PDB entry 5GIN | X-ray diffraction, 3.31 A resolution | chains A and B of the 10 polymer chains in the assembly

# Chain A (and B)
Molecule: C/D box methylation guide ribonucleoprotein complex aNOP56 subunit
Organism: Sulfolobus solfataricus
Notes: chain B of this document is another copy of the same molecule, construct and numbering; everything in this record applies to it too
Reference sequence: A0A0E3MJI1 (A0A0E3MJI1_SULSF); residues 4-380 here correspond to UniProt positions 3-379 (UniProt number = residue number - 1)
Amino-acid sequence (388 residues; numbered 1 to 388; the number before each row is that of its first residue):
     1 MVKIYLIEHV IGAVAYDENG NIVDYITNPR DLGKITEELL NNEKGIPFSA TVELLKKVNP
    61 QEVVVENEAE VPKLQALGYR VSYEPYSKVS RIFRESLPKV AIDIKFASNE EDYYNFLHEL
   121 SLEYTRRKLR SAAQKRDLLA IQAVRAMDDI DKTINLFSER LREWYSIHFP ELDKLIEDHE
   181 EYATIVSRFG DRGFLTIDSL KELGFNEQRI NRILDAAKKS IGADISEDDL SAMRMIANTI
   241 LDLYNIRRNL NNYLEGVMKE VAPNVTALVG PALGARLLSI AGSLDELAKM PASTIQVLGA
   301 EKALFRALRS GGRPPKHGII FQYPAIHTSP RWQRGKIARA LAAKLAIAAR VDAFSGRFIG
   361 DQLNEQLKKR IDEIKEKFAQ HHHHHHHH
Disordered / not traced: 1-2, 378-388
Differences from the reference sequence: initiating methionine (1); expression tag (2-3, 381-388)

# How chain A and chain B interact
Residue-residue contacts (69):
  Arg-126(A) with Ile-221(B)
  Leu-129(A) with Ile-221(B), hydrophobic
  Arg-130(A) with Ile-221(B); Gly-222(B); Asp-224(B), salt bridge
  Ala-133(A) with Ile-167(B); Ala-223(B)
  Gln-134(A) with Ala-223(B); Asp-224(B)
  Leu-138(A) with Ile-167(B), hydrophobic
  Leu-139(A) with Trp-164(B); Ile-225(B), hydrophobic; Asp-229(B); Met-233(B), hydrophobic
  Gln-142(A) with Arg-160(B); Trp-164(B); Ile-167(B)
  Ala-143(A) with Trp-164(B), hydrophobic
  Arg-145(A) with Arg-160(B)
  Ala-146(A) with Arg-160(B); Trp-164(B), hydrophobic
  Asp-149(A) with Leu-156(B); Arg-160(B), salt bridge
  Thr-153(A) with Thr-153(B); Phe-157(B)
  Leu-156(A) with Asp-149(B)
  Phe-157(A) with Asp-149(B); Thr-153(B); Leu-243(B), hydrophobic
  Arg-160(A) with Gln-142(B); Arg-145(B); Asp-149(B), salt bridge
  Glu-163(A) with Gln-142(B)
  Trp-164(A) with Gln-142(B); Ala-143(B), hydrophobic; Ala-146(B), hydrophobic; Leu-250(B), hydrophobic
  Ile-167(A) with Ala-133(B); Leu-138(B), hydrophobic; Leu-139(B), hydrophobic; Gln-142(B)
  Ile-221(A) with Arg-126(B); Leu-129(B), hydrophobic; Arg-130(B)
  Gly-222(A) with Arg-130(B), hydrogen bond (backbone-side chain)
  Ala-223(A) with Arg-130(B); Ala-133(B); Gln-134(B)
  Asp-224(A) with Arg-130(B), salt bridge; Gln-134(B)
  Ile-225(A) with Leu-139(B), hydrophobic
  Asp-228(A) with Tyr-253(B)
  Asp-229(A) with Leu-139(B); Tyr-253(B), hydrogen bond
  Met-233(A) with Leu-139(B), hydrophobic
  Met-235(A) with Ile-246(B), hydrophobic; Asn-249(B)
  Ile-236(A) with Ala-146(B), hydrophobic; Leu-250(B), hydrophobic
  Thr-239(A) with Leu-243(B); Ile-246(B)
  Leu-243(A) with Thr-239(B)
  Ile-246(A) with Met-235(B), hydrophobic; Thr-239(B)
  Asn-249(A) with Met-235(B)
  Leu-250(A) with Trp-164(B), hydrophobic
  Tyr-253(A) with Asp-228(B); Asp-229(B), hydrogen bond; Ala-232(B), hydrophobic
Other interface residues (no listed pair), chain A (38 interface residues in all): Ile-150, Ala-232, Asp-242
Other interface residues (no listed pair), chain B (38 interface residues in all): Ile-150, Glu-163, Ile-236, Asp-242

# Summary
The chain A/chain B interface involves 38 residues from each chain; the contacts include 3 hydrogen bonds and
4 salt bridges. Polar contacts include Arg-130(A)/Asp-224(B), Asp-149(A)/Arg-160(B) and Gly-222(A)/Arg-130(B).
Chain A and chain B are both C/D box methylation guide ribonucleoprotein complex aNOP56 subunit (Sulfolobus
solfataricus); the structure, Crystal structure of box C/D RNP with 12 nt guide regions and 9 nt substrates,
was determined by X-ray diffraction, deposited together with 5GIO and 5GIP.
